Entry 6O7X (electron microscopy, 8.70 A resolution (very low resolution: no residue pairs are listed; an interface is given only as per-side residue counts)); this record covers chains M and d of the 31 polymer chains in the assembly.

# Chain M
Protein: V-type proton ATPase subunit D
Source organism: Saccharomyces cerevisiae (strain ATCC 204508 / S288c)
Reference sequence: P32610 (VATD_YEAST); numbering as in UniProt (aligned over 1-256)
Amino-acid sequence (256 residues; numbered 1 to 256; the number before each row is that of its first residue):
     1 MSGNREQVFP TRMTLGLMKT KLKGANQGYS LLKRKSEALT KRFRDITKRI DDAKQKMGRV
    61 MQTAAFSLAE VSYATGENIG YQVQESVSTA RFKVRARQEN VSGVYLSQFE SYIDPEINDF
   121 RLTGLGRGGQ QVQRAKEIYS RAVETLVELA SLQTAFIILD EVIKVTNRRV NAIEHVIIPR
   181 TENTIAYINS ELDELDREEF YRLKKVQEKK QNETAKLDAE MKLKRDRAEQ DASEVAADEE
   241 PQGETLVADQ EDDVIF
Unresolved in the structure: 1-7, 218-256

# Chain d
Protein: V-type proton ATPase subunit d
Source organism: Saccharomyces cerevisiae (strain ATCC 204508 / S288c)
Reference sequence: P32366 (VA0D_YEAST); residues 1-345 here = UniProt positions 1-345
Amino-acid sequence (345 residues; numbered 1 to 345; the number before each row is that of its first residue):
     1 MEGVYFNIDN GFIEGVVRGY RNGLLSNNQY INLTQCDTLE DLKLQLSSTD YGNFLSSVSS
    61 ESLTTSLIQE YASSKLYHEF NYIRDQSSGS TRKFMDYITY GYMIDNVALM ITGTIHDRDK
   121 GEILQRCHPL GWFDTLPTLS VATDLESLYE TVLVDTPLAP YFKNCFDTAE ELDDMNIEII
   181 RNKLYKAYLE DFYNFVTEEI PEPAKECMQT LLGFEADRRS INIALNSLQS SDIDPDLKSD
   241 LLPNIGKLYP LATFHLAQAQ DFEGVRAALA NVYEYRGFLE TGNLEDHFYQ LEMELCRDAF
   301 TQQFAISTVW AWMKSKEQEV RNITWIAECI AQNQRERINN YISVY
Unresolved in the structure: 1-2
Swiss-Prot annotation at these positions:
  - modified residue: Met-1 (N-acetylmethionine)

# Chain M / chain d interface
At this resolution (9 A) residue pairs are not listed: 16 residues of chain M and 17 of chain d lie at the interface.

# Overview
The interface between chain M and chain d involves 16 residues on one side and 17 on the other.
Here chain M is V-type proton ATPase subunit D and chain d is V-type proton ATPase subunit d, both from
Saccharomyces cerevisiae (strain ATCC 204508 / S288c). Entry 6O7X (Saccharomyces cerevisiae V-ATPase Stv1-V1VO
State 3) was determined by electron microscopy together with 6O7T, 6O7U, 6O7V and 6O7W from the same study.
